6F5D - chains B and F of the 12 polymer chains in the assembly; structure by X-ray diffraction, 3.20 A resolution.

[Chain B]
Protein: ATP synthase subunit alpha, mitochondrial
Organism: Trypanosoma brucei brucei
UniProtKB: Q9GS23 (ATPA_TRYBB); residues 1-560 here correspond to UniProt positions 25-584 (UniProt number = residue number + 24)
Amino-acid sequence (560 residues; row label = number of the first residue in the row):
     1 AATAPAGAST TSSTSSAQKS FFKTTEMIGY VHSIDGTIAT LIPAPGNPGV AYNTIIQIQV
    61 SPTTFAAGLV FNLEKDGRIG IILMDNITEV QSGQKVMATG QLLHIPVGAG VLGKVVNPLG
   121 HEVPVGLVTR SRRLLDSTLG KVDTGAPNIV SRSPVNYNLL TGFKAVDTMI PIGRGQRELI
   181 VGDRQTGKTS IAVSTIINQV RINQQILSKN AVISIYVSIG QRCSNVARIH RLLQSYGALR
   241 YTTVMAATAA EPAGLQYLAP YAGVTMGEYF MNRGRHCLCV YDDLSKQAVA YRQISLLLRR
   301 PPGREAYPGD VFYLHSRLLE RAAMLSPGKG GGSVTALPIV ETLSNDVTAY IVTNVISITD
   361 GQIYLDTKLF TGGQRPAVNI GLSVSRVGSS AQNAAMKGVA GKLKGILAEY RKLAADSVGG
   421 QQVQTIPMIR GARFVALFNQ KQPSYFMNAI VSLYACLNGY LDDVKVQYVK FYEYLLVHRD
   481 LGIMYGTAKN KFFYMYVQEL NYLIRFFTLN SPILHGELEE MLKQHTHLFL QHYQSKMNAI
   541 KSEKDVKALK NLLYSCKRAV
Unresolved in the structure: 1-21, 128-136, 415-420
UniProt features mapped onto this chain:
  - binding site (ATP): Asp-183 to Ser-190, Gln-440
  - site: Leu-135, Asp-136 (Cleavage), Ser-383 (Required for activity)
Bound ions: Mg2+: Thr-189 (together with ADP)
Residues lining bound ligands:
  - ADP (adenosine-5'-diphosphate), molecule 1: Asp-183, Arg-184, Gln-185, Thr-186, Gly-187, Lys-188, Thr-189, Ser-190, Phe-370, Arg-375, Pro-376, Gln-440, Lys-441
  - ADP, molecule 2: Ser-357, Val-384, Arg-386
From the paper describing this entry:
  - catalytic residues: Arg-386

[Chain F]
Protein: ATP synthase subunit beta, mitochondrial
Organism: Trypanosoma brucei brucei
Notes: EC 3.6.3.14
UniProtKB: Q9GPE9 (ATPB_TRYBB); residues 1-498 here correspond to UniProt positions 22-519 (UniProt number = residue number + 21)
Amino-acid sequence (498 residues; numbered 1 to 498; the number before each row is that of its first residue):
     1 ASTAPVADHK GRVGHVSQVI GAVVDVHFAD GVPPVLTALD VVDKLGRDEP LTLEIVQHLD
    61 AHTGRCIAMQ TTDLLKLKAK VVSTGGNISV PVGRETLGRI FNVLGDAIDQ RGPVGEKLRM
   121 PIHAVAPKLA DQAAEDAVLT TGIKVIDLIL PYCKGGKIGL FGGAGVGKTV IIMELINNVA
   181 KGHGGFSVFA GVGERTREGT DLYLEMMQSK VIDLKGESKC VLVYGQMNEP PGARARVAQS
   241 ALTMAEYFRD VEGQDVLLFI DNIFRFTQAN SEVSALLGRI PAAVGYQPTL AEDLGQLQER
   301 ITSTTKGSIT SVQAVYVPAD DITDPAPATT FSHLDATTVL DRAVAESGIY PAVNPLECAS
   361 RIMDPDVISV DHYNVAQDVV QMLTKYRELQ DIIAVLGIDE LSEEDKLIVD RARKLVKFLS
   421 QPFQVAEVFT GMTGHYVQLD DTIDSFSGLL MGTYDQVPEM AFYMVGGINS VLEKAKKMAE
   481 EAAELEKMRR ARVAQASS
Unresolved in the structure: 1-6, 495-498
UniProt features mapped onto this chain:
  - binding site (ATP): Gly-163 to Val-170, Arg-195
Bound ions: Mg2+: Thr-169 (together with ADP)
Residues lining bound ligands:
  - ADP (adenosine-5'-diphosphate), molecule 1: Gly-163, Ala-164, Gly-165, Val-166, Gly-167, Lys-168, Thr-169, Val-170, Glu-198, Tyr-350, Gln-421, Phe-423, Ala-426, Phe-429, Thr-430
  - ADP, molecule 2: Arg-361, Asp-364, Tyr-373

[How chain B and chain F interact]
Pairs across the interface - 82 pairs, chain B then chain F:
  Pro-48(B) / Lys-76(F)
  Gly-49(B) / Lys-76(F)  hydrogen bond (backbone-side chain)
  Tyr-52(B) / Val-19(F)  hydrophobic
  Tyr-52(B) / Gly-21(F)  hydrogen bond (side chain-backbone)
  Tyr-52(B) / Thr-72(F)
  Tyr-52(B) / Leu-74(F)  hydrogen bond (backbone-backbone)
  Tyr-52(B) / Leu-75(F)
  Asn-53(B) / Asp-73(F)  hydrogen bond
  Asn-72(B) / Val-19(F)
  Asn-72(B) / Ile-20(F)
  Leu-73(B) / Gln-18(F)
  Leu-73(B) / Val-19(F)  hydrogen bond (backbone-backbone)
  Leu-73(B) / Leu-75(F)
  Glu-74(B) / Gln-18(F)
  Lys-75(B) / Ser-17(F)
  Lys-75(B) / Gln-18(F)  hydrogen bond (backbone-side chain)
  Gly-100(B) / Leu-74(F)
  Leu-102(B) / Asp-73(F)
  Leu-102(B) / Leu-74(F)  hydrophobic
  Asp-143(B) / Asp-73(F)
  Ala-146(B) / Asn-228(F)
  Pro-147(B) / Thr-196(F)
  Asn-148(B) / Ile-108(F)
  Asn-148(B) / Thr-196(F)
  Ile-149(B) / Thr-196(F)
  Ile-149(B) / Gly-199(F)
  Ile-149(B) / Thr-200(F)  hydrogen bond (backbone-side chain)
  Ile-149(B) / Tyr-224(F)  hydrophobic
  Val-150(B) / Ile-108(F)
  Val-150(B) / Gln-110(F)
  Arg-152(B) / Thr-196(F)
  Arg-152(B) / Arg-197(F)
  Arg-152(B) / Thr-200(F)
  Pro-154(B) / Leu-204(F)  hydrophobic
  Arg-177(B) / Arg-195(F)
  Arg-177(B) / Arg-197(F)
  Arg-300(B) / Leu-276(F)
  Pro-301(B) / Ala-275(F)
  Pro-302(B) / Gly-285(F)
  Gly-303(B) / Val-284(F)
  Gly-303(B) / Gly-285(F)
  Arg-304(B) / Val-284(F)
  Arg-304(B) / Pro-318(F)
  Arg-304(B) / Ala-319(F)
  Arg-304(B) / Asp-321(F)  salt bridge
  Arg-304(B) / Asp-324(F)  salt bridge
  Asp-310(B) / Glu-272(F)
  Phe-312(B) / Met-227(F)  hydrophobic
  Phe-312(B) / Arg-265(F)
  Phe-312(B) / Gln-268(F)
  Tyr-313(B) / Met-227(F)
  Tyr-313(B) / Asn-228(F)
  Tyr-313(B) / Glu-229(F)
  Tyr-313(B) / Pro-230(F)
  Tyr-313(B) / Arg-234(F)
  Tyr-313(B) / Glu-272(F)
  Ser-316(B) / Met-227(F)  hydrogen bond (side chain-backbone)
  Glu-320(B) / Arg-195(F)
  Glu-320(B) / Thr-196(F)  hydrogen bond (side chain-backbone)
  Glu-320(B) / Arg-197(F)
  Glu-320(B) / Met-227(F)
  Val-347(B) / Arg-342(F)
  Thr-348(B) / Ala-319(F)
  Thr-353(B) / Ala-164(F)
  Thr-353(B) / Tyr-316(F)  hydrogen bond (backbone-side chain)
  Asn-354(B) / Tyr-316(F)
  Ile-356(B) / Arg-195(F)
  Ser-357(B) / Ala-164(F)
  Ser-357(B) / Arg-195(F)  hydrogen bond (backbone-side chain)
  Ser-357(B) / Arg-265(F)  hydrogen bond
  Ile-358(B) / Arg-195(F)  hydrogen bond (backbone-side chain)
  Thr-359(B) / Arg-195(F)  hydrogen bond (backbone-side chain)
  Asp-360(B) / Arg-195(F)  salt bridge
  Asp-360(B) / Arg-197(F)  salt bridge
  Arg-386(B) / Thr-169(F)
  Arg-386(B) / Phe-429(F)
  Ser-389(B) / Val-428(F)
  Lys-404(B) / Phe-429(F)
  Lys-404(B) / Thr-430(F)
  Lys-412(B) / Met-460(F)
  Val-423(B) / Arg-489(F)
  Gln-424(B) / Arg-489(F)
Other interface residues (no listed pair), chain B (55 interface residues in all): Asn-47, Ala-51, Thr-54, Phe-71, Gln-101, Lys-141, Gly-309, Arg-317, Tyr-350, Leu-382, Ser-385
Other interface residues (no listed pair), chain F (57 interface residues in all): Asp-48, Leu-77, Lys-78, Ile-100, Asp-109, Val-170, Gly-193, Glu-198, Tyr-203, Pro-231, Pro-281, Asp-320, Glu-346

[Overview]
55 residues of chain B and 57 residues of chain F are in contact; the contacts include 14 hydrogen bonds and 4
salt bridges. Among the polar pairs are Arg-304(B)/Asp-321(F), Arg-304(B)/Asp-324(F) and
Asp-360(B)/Arg-195(F). One ADP molecule is bound between chain B and chain F. Ligands of chain B: ADP. The
paper reports the catalytic residue Arg-386(B).
Here chain B is ATP synthase subunit alpha, mitochondrial and chain F is ATP synthase subunit beta,
mitochondrial, both from Trypanosoma brucei brucei. Entry 6F5D (Trypanosoma brucei F1-ATPase) was determined
by X-ray diffraction.
